Entry 7P5X (electron microscopy, 3.20 A resolution); this record covers chains AF and AO of the 11 polymer chains in the assembly.

# Chain AF
Protein: RNA polymerase sigma factor SigA
Source organism: Mycolicibacterium smegmatis MC2 155
UniProtKB: A0QW02 (A0QW02_MYCS2); residues 1-466 here = UniProt positions 1-466
Amino-acid sequence (466 residues; row label = number of the first residue in the row):
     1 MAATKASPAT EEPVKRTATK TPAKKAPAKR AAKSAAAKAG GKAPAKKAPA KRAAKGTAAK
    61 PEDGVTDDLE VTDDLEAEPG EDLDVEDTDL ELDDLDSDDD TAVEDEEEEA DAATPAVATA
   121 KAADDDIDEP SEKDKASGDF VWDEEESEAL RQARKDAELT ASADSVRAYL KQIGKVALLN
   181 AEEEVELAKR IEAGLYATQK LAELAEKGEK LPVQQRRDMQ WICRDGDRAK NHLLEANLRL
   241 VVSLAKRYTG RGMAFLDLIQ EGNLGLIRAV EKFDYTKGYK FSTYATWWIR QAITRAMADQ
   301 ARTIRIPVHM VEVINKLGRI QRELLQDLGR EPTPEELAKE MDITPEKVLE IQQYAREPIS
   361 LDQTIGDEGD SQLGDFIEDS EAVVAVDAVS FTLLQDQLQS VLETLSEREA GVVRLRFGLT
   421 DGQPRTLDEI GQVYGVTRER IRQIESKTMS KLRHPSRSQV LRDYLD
Unresolved in the structure: 1-147, 466

# Chain AO
Molecule: recA-op non-template strand
Sequence (77 nucleotides; row label = number of the first residue in the row):
     1 TCGTCTACTG TGGTGAAGAG TTCGACCGGA CTTGTCGGTG GTCTGCTCTA ACGTCACGGC
    61 CAACCGATCG GAACACC
Unresolved in the structure: 1-29, 73-77

# How chain AF and chain AO interact
Residue-residue contacts (43):
  Asp-164(AF) / DA56(AO)  hydrogen bond to the base
  Val-166(AF) / DA56(AO)  base contact
  Arg-167(AF) / DA56(AO)  hydrogen bond to the base
  Leu-170(AF) / DC55(AO)  base contact
  Leu-170(AF) / DA56(AO)  base contact
  Gly-174(AF) / DC55(AO)  base contact
  Leu-178(AF) / DT54(AO)  base contact
  Asn-237(AF) / DT54(AO)  base contact
  Arg-239(AF) / DT54(AO)  base contact
  Arg-239(AF) / DC55(AO)  sugar contact
  Leu-240(AF) / DT54(AO)  hydrogen bond to the base
  Ser-243(AF) / DT54(AO)  sugar contact
  Lys-246(AF) / DA56(AO)  salt bridge to the phosphate
  Phe-255(AF) / DA56(AO)  sugar contact
  Arg-268(AF) / DC48(AO)  salt bridge to the phosphate
  Lys-272(AF) / DC48(AO)  salt bridge to the phosphate
  Lys-272(AF) / DT49(AO)  phosphate contact
  Lys-272(AF) / DA50(AO)  base contact
  Phe-273(AF) / DA50(AO)  base contact
  Asp-274(AF) / DA50(AO)  base contact
  Lys-277(AF) / DA50(AO)  base contact
  Tyr-279(AF) / DA50(AO)  base contact
  Tyr-279(AF) / DA51(AO)  sugar contact
  Tyr-279(AF) / DC52(AO)  phosphate contact
  Lys-280(AF) / DC52(AO)  hydrogen bond to the phosphate
  Lys-280(AF) / DG53(AO)  salt bridge to the phosphate
  Ser-282(AF) / DG53(AO)  base contact
  Ser-282(AF) / DT54(AO)  base contact
  Thr-283(AF) / DC52(AO)  base contact
  Thr-283(AF) / DG53(AO)  base contact
  Tyr-284(AF) / DT49(AO)  hydrogen bond to the phosphate
  Tyr-284(AF) / DA50(AO)  base contact
  Thr-286(AF) / DG53(AO)  base contact
  Trp-287(AF) / DT49(AO)  base contact
  Trp-288(AF) / DC48(AO)  phosphate contact
  Trp-288(AF) / DT49(AO)  phosphate contact
  Gln-291(AF) / DT47(AO)  base contact
  Gln-291(AF) / DC48(AO)  base contact
  Gln-291(AF) / DT49(AO)  base contact
  Arg-295(AF) / DC46(AO)  salt bridge to the phosphate
  Arg-305(AF) / DG45(AO)  salt bridge to the phosphate
  Pro-307(AF) / DG45(AO)  phosphate contact
  His-309(AF) / DT44(AO)  salt bridge to the phosphate
Interface residues without a listed pair, chain AF (35 interface residues in all): Ile-173, Glu-184, Ala-236, Val-242, Met-310
Interface residues without a listed pair, chain AO (15 interface residues in all): DC43, DC57

# Summary
Chain AF and chain AO form an interface of 35 and 15 residues respectively; the contacts include 5 hydrogen
bonds and 7 salt bridges. Among the polar pairs are Asp-164(AF)/DA56(AO), Arg-167(AF)/DA56(AO) and
Leu-240(AF)/DT54(AO).
Here chain AF is RNA polymerase sigma factor SigA (Mycolicibacterium smegmatis MC2 155) and chain AO is
recA-op non-template strand. Entry 7P5X (Mycobacterial RNAP with transcriptional activator PafBC) was
determined by electron microscopy.
